8WIB - chains a and w of the 50 polymer chains in the assembly; structure by electron microscopy, 3.50 A resolution.

# Chain a
Molecule: 16S rRNA
Organism: Mycolicibacterium smegmatis MC2 155
Sequence (1528 nucleotides; numbered 1 to 1528; the number before each row is that of its first residue):
     1 UUUUUGUUUGGAGAGUUUGAUCCUGGCUCAGGACGAACGCUGGCGGCGUG
    51 CUUAACACAUGCAAGUCGAACGGAAAGGCCCUUUCGGGGGUACUCGAGUG
   101 GCGAACGGGUGAGUAACACGUGGGUGAUCUGCCCUGCACUUUGGGAUAAG
   151 CCUGGGAAACUGGGUCUAAUACCGAAUACACCCUGCUGGUCGCAUGGCCU
   201 GGUAGGGGAAAGCUUUUGCGGUGUGGGAUGGGCCCGCGGCCUAUCAGCUU
   251 GUUGGUGGGGUGAUGGCCUACCAAGGCGACGACGGGUAGCCGGCCUGAGA
   301 GGGUGACCGGCCACACUGGGACUGAGAUACGGCCCAGACUCCUACGGGAG
   351 GCAGCAGUGGGGAAUAUUGCACAAUGGGCGCAAGCCUGAUGCAGCGACGC
   401 CGCGUGAGGGAUGACGGCCUUCGGGUUGUAAACCUCUUUCAGCACAGACG
   451 AAGCGCAAGUGACGGUAUGUGCAGAAGAAGGACCGGCCAACUACGUGCCA
   501 GCAGCCGCGGUAAUACGUAGGGUCCGAGCGUUGUCCGGAAUUACUGGGCG
   551 UAAAGAGCUCGUAGGUGGUUUGUCGCGUUGUUCGUGAAAACUCACAGCUU
   601 AACUGUGGGCGUGCGGGCGAUACGGGCAGACUAGAGUACUGCAGGGGAGA
   651 CUGGAAUUCCUGGUGUAGCGGUGGAAUGCGCAGAUAUCAGGAGGAACACC
   701 GGUGGCGAAGGCGGGUCUCUGGGCAGUAACUGACGCUGAGGAGCGAAAGC
   751 GUGGGGAGCGAACAGGAUUAGAUACCCUGGUAGUCCACGCCGUAAACGGU
   801 GGGUACUAGGUGUGGGUUUCCUUCCUUGGGAUCCGUGCCGUAGCUAACGC
   851 AUUAAGUACCCCGCCUGGGGAGUACGGCCGCAAGGCUAAAACUCAAAGGA
   901 AUUGACGGGGGCCCGCACAAGCGGCGGAGCAUGUGGAUUAAUUCGAUGCA
   951 ACGCGAAGAACCUUACCUGGGUUUGACAUGCACAGGACGCCGGCAGAGAU
  1001 GUCGGUUCCCUUGUGGCCUGUGUGCAGGUGGUGCAUGGCUGUCGUCAGCU
  1051 CGUGUCGUGAGAUGUUGGGUUAAGUCCCGCAACGAGCGCAACCCUUGUCU
  1101 CAUGUUGCCAGCACGUUAUGGUGGGGACUCGUGAGAGACUGCCGGGGUCA
  1151 ACUCGGAGGAAGGUGGGGAUGACGUCAAGUCAUCAUGCCCCUUAUGUCCA
  1201 GGGCUUCACACAUGCUACAAUGGCCGGUACAAAGGGCUGCGAUGCCGUGA
  1251 GGUGGAGCGAAUCCUUUCAAAGCCGGUCUCAGUUCGGAUCGGGGUCUGCA
  1301 ACUCGACCCCGUGAAGUCGGAGUCGCUAGUAAUCGCAGAUCAGCAACGCU
  1351 GCGGUGAAUACGUUCCCGGGCCUUGUACACACCGCCCGUCACGUCAUGAA
  1401 AGUCGGUAACACCCGAAGCCGGUGGCCUAACCCUUGUGGAGGGAGCCGUC
  1451 GAAGGUGGGAUCGGCGAUUGGGACGAAGUCGUAACAAGGUAGCCGUACCG
  1501 GAAGGUGCGGCUGGAUCACCUCCUUUCU
Not modelled in the structure: 1-7, 1523-1528

# Chain w
Protein: Ribosome hibernation promotion factor RafH
Organism: Mycolicibacterium smegmatis MC2 155
UniProt: A0QZ86 (A0QZ86_MYCS2); residue numbers follow UniProt; this construct covers 1-258
Chain sequence (264 residues; each row starts with the number of its first residue):
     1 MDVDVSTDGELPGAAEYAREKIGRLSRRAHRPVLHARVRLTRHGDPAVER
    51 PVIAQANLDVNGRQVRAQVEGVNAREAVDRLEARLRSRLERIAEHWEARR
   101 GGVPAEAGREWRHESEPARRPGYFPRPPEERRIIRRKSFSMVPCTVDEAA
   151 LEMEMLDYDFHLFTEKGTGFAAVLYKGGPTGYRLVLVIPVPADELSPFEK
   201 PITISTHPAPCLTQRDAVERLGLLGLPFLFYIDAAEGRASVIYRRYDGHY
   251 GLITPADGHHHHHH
Not modelled in the structure: 127-264
Construct notes: expression tag (259-264)

# Interface between chain a and chain w
Contacting residue pairs (92):
  G510(a) / Pro-46(w)  base contact
  G510(a) / Ala-47(w)  sugar contact
  G510(a) / Glu-49(w)  base contact
  G673(a) / Trp-96(w)  hydrogen bond to the base
  U768(a) / Trp-96(w)  sugar contact
  U768(a) / Glu-97(w)  base contact
  U769(a) / His-30(w)  hydrogen bond to the phosphate
  U769(a) / His-95(w)  phosphate contact
  U769(a) / Glu-97(w)  sugar contact
  A770(a) / Arg-27(w)  sugar contact
  A770(a) / Arg-28(w)  base contact
  A770(a) / His-30(w)  salt bridge to the phosphate
  A774(a) / Glu-97(w)  base contact
  C775(a) / Glu-97(w)  hydrogen bond to the base
  C775(a) / Arg-100(w)  hydrogen bond to the base
  C776(a) / Arg-100(w)  hydrogen bond to the sugar
  G908(a) / Arg-91(w)  base contact
  G908(a) / Ala-98(w)  hydrogen bond to the base
  G908(a) / Gly-102(w)  sugar contact
  G908(a) / Arg-112(w)  hydrogen bond to the phosphate
  G909(a) / Arg-112(w)  salt bridge to the phosphate
  G910(a) / Trp-111(w)  phosphate contact
  G910(a) / Arg-112(w)  phosphate contact
  G910(a) / His-113(w)  hydrogen bond to the phosphate
  G911(a) / Trp-111(w)  phosphate contact
  G911(a) / His-113(w)  phosphate contact
  G935(a) / Ser-6(w)  sugar contact
  G936(a) / Val-5(w)  sugar contact
  G936(a) / Ser-6(w)  phosphate contact
  G936(a) / Thr-7(w)  phosphate contact
  U947(a) / Arg-37(w)  hydrogen bond to the sugar
  U947(a) / Arg-39(w)  sugar contact
  U947(a) / Gln-55(w)  hydrogen bond to the sugar
  G948(a) / Gln-55(w)  phosphate contact
  G948(a) / Asn-57(w)  sugar contact
  G948(a) / Arg-66(w)  hydrogen bond to the base
  A951(a) / Arg-37(w)  base contact
  U1032(a) / Asp-45(w)  hydrogen bond to the sugar
  C1034(a) / Asp-45(w)  hydrogen bond to the sugar
  C1034(a) / Val-48(w)  base contact
  C1034(a) / Glu-49(w)  base contact
  A1035(a) / Asp-45(w)  phosphate contact
  A1210(a) / Asp-4(w)  sugar contact
  A1321(a) / Asn-61(w)  hydrogen bond to the sugar
  G1322(a) / Asn-61(w)  sugar contact
  G1322(a) / Gly-62(w)  phosphate contact
  U1364(a) / His-113(w)  phosphate contact
  C1365(a) / His-113(w)  salt bridge to the phosphate
  C1365(a) / Glu-114(w)  sugar contact
  C1383(a) / Arg-66(w)  base contact
  C1383(a) / Ala-67(w)  base contact
  C1383(a) / Gln-68(w)  base contact
  C1383(a) / Arg-84(w)  hydrogen bond to the phosphate
  C1383(a) / Arg-88(w)  salt bridge to the phosphate
  C1383(a) / Arg-91(w)  salt bridge to the phosphate
  G1384(a) / Arg-84(w)  salt bridge to the phosphate
  G1384(a) / Arg-91(w)  hydrogen bond to the base
  A1476(a) / Asn-73(w)  base contact
  A1476(a) / Glu-76(w)  hydrogen bond to the sugar
  A1476(a) / Arg-80(w)  hydrogen bond to the sugar
  A1477(a) / Arg-75(w)  hydrogen bond to the base
  A1477(a) / Glu-76(w)  sugar contact
  A1477(a) / Asp-79(w)  hydrogen bond to the sugar
  G1478(a) / Lys-21(w)  hydrogen bond to the phosphate
  G1478(a) / Asp-79(w)  sugar contact
  U1479(a) / Lys-21(w)  salt bridge to the phosphate
  U1479(a) / Arg-24(w)  salt bridge to the phosphate
  U1479(a) / Glu-82(w)  phosphate contact
  G1481(a) / Arg-27(w)  salt bridge to the phosphate
  G1481(a) / Arg-28(w)  salt bridge to the phosphate
  U1482(a) / Arg-86(w)  hydrogen bond to the base
  U1482(a) / Glu-90(w)  phosphate contact
  A1487(a) / Glu-110(w)  base contact
  A1487(a) / Trp-111(w)  hydrogen bond to the base
  A1487(a) / Arg-112(w)  base contact
  G1488(a) / Arg-91(w)  base contact
  G1489(a) / Arg-91(w)  base contact
  G1489(a) / Gly-101(w)  sugar contact
  G1489(a) / Gly-102(w)  hydrogen bond to the sugar
  U1490(a) / Arg-100(w)  salt bridge to the phosphate
  U1490(a) / Gly-101(w)  sugar contact
  A1515(a) / Glu-110(w)  base contact
  U1516(a) / Glu-110(w)  base contact
  U1516(a) / Trp-111(w)  hydrogen bond to the base
  C1517(a) / Trp-111(w)  sugar contact
  A1518(a) / Trp-111(w)  base contact
  C1519(a) / Arg-120(w)  base contact
  U1521(a) / Pro-121(w)  base contact
  U1521(a) / Tyr-123(w)  base contact
  U1521(a) / Phe-124(w)  base contact
  U1521(a) / Pro-125(w)  base contact
  C1522(a) / Phe-124(w)  base contact
Other interface residues (no listed pair), chain a (51 interface residues in all): U511, G1033, C1211, U1323, C1367, C1382, C1480
Other interface residues (no listed pair), chain w (59 interface residues in all): Leu-34, His-35, His-43, Gly-44, Arg-63, Ser-87, Ala-118, Gly-122

# Summary
51 residues of chain a and 59 residues of chain w are in contact; the contacts include 25 hydrogen bonds and
11 salt bridges. Polar contacts include G673(a)/Trp-96(w), C775(a)/Glu-97(w) and C775(a)/Arg-100(w).
Here chain a is 16S rRNA and chain w is Ribosome hibernation promotion factor RafH, both from
Mycolicibacterium smegmatis MC2 155. Entry 8WIB (Cryo- EM structure of Mycobacterium smegmatis 70S ribosome,
E- tRNA and RafH) was determined by electron microscopy together with 8WHX, 8WHY, 8WI7, 8WI8, 8WI9, 8WIC, 8WID
and 8WIF from the same study.
